Entry 9BIO (electron microscopy, 2.83 A resolution); this record covers chains O and P of the 18 polymer chains in the assembly.

[Chain O]
Name: VRC44.01 light chain
From: Homo sapiens
Sequence (107 residues; each row starts with the number of its first residue):
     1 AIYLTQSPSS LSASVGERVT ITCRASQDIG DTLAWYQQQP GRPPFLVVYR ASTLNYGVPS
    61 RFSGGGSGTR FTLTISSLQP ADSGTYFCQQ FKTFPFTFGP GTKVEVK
Unresolved in the structure: 107
Disulfides: Cys23-Cys88

[Chain P]
Name: VRC44.01 heavy chain
From: Homo sapiens
Sequence (124 residues; row label = number of the first residue in the row; a row labelled like 82A-82C holds insertion residues (82A, then the next letters in order)):
     1 QSYLVQSGPE VKKPGTAVKV SCQASRYPFT FFGISWVRQA PGKGPQWMGW IS
   52A P
    53 YNGHAIYLDE LKDRLTLTTD TDTTTAYMEL
82A-82C RNL
    83 RSADTAVYFC ARDHTRQD
100A-100D SRGY
   101 DFWGQGTLVT VSSAST
Unresolved in the structure: 112-116
Disulfides: Cys22-Cys92

[How chain O and chain P interact]
Contacting residue pairs (26):
  Thr32(O) with Arg100B(P)
  Tyr36(O) with Gly100C(P); Tyr100D(P), hydrogen bond (side chain-backbone); Trp103(P), hydrophobic
  Gln38(O) with Gln39(P), hydrogen bond
  Pro43(O) with Phe91(P), hydrophobic; Trp103(P), hydrophobic; Gly104(P)
  Pro44(O) with Trp103(P), hydrogen bond (backbone-side chain)
  Leu46(O) with Tyr100D(P)
  Tyr49(O) with His96(P); Arg100B(P)
  Arg50(O) with Asp100(P); Arg100B(P)
  Phe87(O) with Gly44(P); Pro45(P)
  Gln89(O) with Tyr100D(P)
  Phe91(O) with Arg100B(P), hydrogen bond (backbone-side chain); Gly100C(P)
  Phe94(O) with Trp47(P); Ile58(P), hydrophobic; Tyr59(P)
  Pro95(O) with Trp47(P), hydrophobic
  Phe96(O) with Trp47(P)
  Phe98(O) with Val37(P), hydrophobic; Pro45(P)
Other interface residues (no listed pair), chain O (17 interface residues in all): Asn55, Pro100

[Overview]
17 residues of chain O face 15 of chain P across their interface, with 4 hydrogen bonds. Polar pairs include
Tyr36(O)-Tyr100D(P), Gln38(O)-Gln39(P) and Pro44(O)-Trp103(P).
Here chain O is VRC44.01 light chain and chain P is VRC44.01 heavy chain, both from Homo sapiens. Entry 9BIO
(Structure of VRC44.01 Fab in complex with 3BNC117-purified C1080.c3 RnS SOSIP.664 HIV-1 Env trimer) was
determined by electron microscopy.
